PDB entry 5JXT | X-ray diffraction, 3.01 A resolution | chains H and L of the 23 polymer chains in the assembly

# Chain H (and L)
Molecule: Chromatin-remodeling complex ATPase-like protein
From: Myceliophthora thermophila (strain ATCC 42464 / BCRC 31852 / DSM 1799)
Notes: chain L of this document is another copy of the same molecule, construct and numbering; everything in this record applies to it too
Reference sequence: G2QFM3 (G2QFM3_MYCTT); residues 406-754 here = UniProt positions 406-754
Sequence (349 residues; numbered 406 to 754; the number before each row is that of its first residue):
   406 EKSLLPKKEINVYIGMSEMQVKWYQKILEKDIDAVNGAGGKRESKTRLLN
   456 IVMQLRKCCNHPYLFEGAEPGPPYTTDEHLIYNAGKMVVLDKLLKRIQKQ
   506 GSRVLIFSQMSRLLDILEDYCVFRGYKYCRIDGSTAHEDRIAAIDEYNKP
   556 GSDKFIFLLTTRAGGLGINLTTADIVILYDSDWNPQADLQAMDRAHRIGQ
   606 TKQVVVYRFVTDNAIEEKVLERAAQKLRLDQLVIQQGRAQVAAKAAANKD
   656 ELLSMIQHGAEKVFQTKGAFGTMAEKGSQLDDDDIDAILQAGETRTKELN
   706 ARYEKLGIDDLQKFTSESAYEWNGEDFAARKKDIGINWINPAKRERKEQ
Not modelled in the structure: 406-407, 477-479, 685, 733-754 (chain L: 406, 718-754)

# Interface between chain H and chain L
Residue-residue contacts (19; chain H residue first):
  Ala443(H) - Tyr479(L)  hydrogen bond (backbone-side chain)
  Gly444(H) - Tyr479(L)  hydrogen bond (backbone-side chain)
  Gly445(H) - Tyr479(L)
  Gly445(H) - Asp524(L)
  Lys446(H) - Asp520(L)
  Lys446(H) - Glu523(L)
  Lys446(H) - Asp524(L)  hydrogen bond (backbone-side chain)
  Arg447(H) - Glu474(L)  salt bridge
  Arg447(H) - Thr480(L)  hydrogen bond (side chain-backbone)
  Arg447(H) - Thr481(L)
  Arg447(H) - Leu485(L)
  Arg447(H) - Arg517(L)
  Arg447(H) - Asp520(L)
  Arg447(H) - Ile521(L)
  Arg447(H) - Asp524(L)  salt bridge
  Glu448(H) - Tyr479(L)
  Glu448(H) - Arg517(L)
  Ser449(H) - Glu471(L)  hydrogen bond
  Arg452(H) - Tyr479(L)
Also at the interface, not in a pair above, chain L (13 interface residues in all): Tyr468, His484

# In short
8 residues of chain H face 13 of chain L across their interface, with 5 hydrogen bonds and 2 salt bridges.
Polar pairs include Arg447(H)-Glu474(L), Arg447(H)-Asp524(L) and Ala443(H)-Tyr479(L).
Chain H and chain L are both Chromatin-remodeling complex ATPase-like protein (Myceliophthora thermophila
(strain ATCC 42464 / BCRC 31852 / DSM 1799)); the structure, Crystal structure of MtISWI bound with histone H4
tail, was determined by X-ray diffraction (same publication as 5JXR).
